3HOW - chains D and G of the 15 polymer chains in the assembly; structure by X-ray diffraction, 3.60 A resolution.

# Chain D
Molecule: DNA-directed RNA polymerase II subunit RPB4
Source organism: Saccharomyces cerevisiae
Notes: EC 2.7.7.6
UniProt: P20433 (RPB4_YEAST); numbering as in UniProt (aligned over 1-221)
Sequence (221 residues; row label = number of the first residue in the row):
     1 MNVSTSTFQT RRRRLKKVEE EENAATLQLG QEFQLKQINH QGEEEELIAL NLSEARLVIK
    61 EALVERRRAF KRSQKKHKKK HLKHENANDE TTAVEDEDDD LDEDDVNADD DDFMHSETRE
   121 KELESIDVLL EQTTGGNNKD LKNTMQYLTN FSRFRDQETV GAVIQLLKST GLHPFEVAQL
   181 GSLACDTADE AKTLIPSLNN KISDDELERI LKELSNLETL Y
Disordered / not traced: 1-2, 77-117
UniProt features mapped onto this chain:
  - modified residue: Met-1 (N-acetylmethionine), Thr-91 (Phosphothreonine), Thr-92 (Phosphothreonine)

# Chain G
Molecule: DNA-directed RNA polymerase II subunit RPB7
Source organism: Saccharomyces cerevisiae
Notes: EC 2.7.7.6
UniProt: P34087 (RPB7_YEAST); residues 1-171 here = UniProt positions 1-171
Sequence (171 residues; each row starts with the number of its first residue):
     1 MFFIKDLSLN ITLHPSFFGP RMKQYLKTKL LEEVEGSCTG KFGYILCVLD YDNIDIQRGR
    61 ILPTDGSAEF NVKYRAVVFK PFKGEVVDGT VVSCSQHGFE VQVGPMKVFV TKHLMPQDLT
   121 FNAGSNPPSY QSSEDVITIK SRIRVKIEGC ISQVSSIHAI GSIKEDYLGA I
UniProt features mapped onto this chain:
  - mutagenesis: Val-108 to His-113 (Lowers nucleic-acid binding of RPB4-RPB7 by 10-fold; no effect on association with Pol II core complex; abolishes transcriptional activity of Pol II), Ile-151 to His-158 (No effect on nucleic-acid binding of RPB4-RPB7 and on association with Pol II core complex; abolishes transcriptional activity of Pol II)

# How chain D and chain G interact
Residue-residue contacts (88; chain D residue first):
  Val-3(D) with Leu-9(G); Glu-33(G)
  Ser-4(D) with Leu-9(G)
  Thr-5(D) with Ser-8(G); Phe-42(G); Tyr-74(G), hydrogen bond
  Ser-6(D) with Leu-7(G); Ser-8(G), hydrogen bond (backbone-backbone); Phe-42(G)
  Thr-7(D) with Lys-5(G); Ser-8(G); Lys-41(G); Phe-42(G)
  Phe-8(D) with Lys-5(G); Asp-6(G)
  Glu-22(D) with Lys-83(G), salt bridge
  Asn-23(D) with Lys-80(G); Phe-82(G); Lys-83(G)
  Ala-24(D) with Lys-83(G)
  Ala-25(D) with Lys-83(G); Gly-84(G)
  Leu-29(D) with Phe-82(G), hydrophobic
  Glu-32(D) with Lys-5(G), salt bridge; Lys-41(G), salt bridge; Phe-42(G)
  Phe-33(D) with Phe-3(G), hydrophobic; Lys-80(G)
  Gln-37(D) with Lys-5(G), hydrogen bond
  Asn-39(D) with Asp-6(G); Arg-75(G)
  His-40(D) with Leu-7(G), hydrogen bond (side chain-backbone); Ser-8(G); Lys-73(G); Tyr-74(G), hydrogen bond (side chain-backbone)
  Glu-45(D) with Asp-6(G); Arg-75(G), salt bridge
  Leu-47(D) with Phe-3(G), hydrophobic
  Ile-48(D) with Phe-3(G); Ile-4(G), hydrogen bond (backbone-backbone)
  Ala-49(D) with Phe-2(G)
  Leu-50(D) with Phe-2(G), hydrogen bond (backbone-backbone); Ile-4(G), hydrophobic
  Leu-52(D) with Phe-2(G), hydrophobic
  Val-58(D) with Leu-49(G), hydrophobic; Val-77(G), hydrophobic
  Arg-66(D) with Leu-31(G); Glu-35(G), salt bridge; Val-48(G), hydrogen bond (side chain-backbone); Tyr-51(G)
  Ala-69(D) with Asp-52(G)
  Phe-70(D) with Tyr-51(G)
  Arg-72(D) with Asp-52(G), salt bridge
  Ser-73(D) with Arg-21(G); Gln-24(G), hydrogen bond
  Asn-138(D) with Glu-35(G); Gly-36(G), hydrogen bond (side chain-backbone)
  Asp-140(D) with Gly-36(G); Tyr-44(G); Leu-46(G)
  Leu-141(D) with Leu-46(G)
  Asn-143(D) with Gln-102(G), hydrogen bond
  Thr-144(D) with Phe-2(G); Leu-46(G); Pro-105(G)
  Tyr-147(D) with Asp-88(G), hydrogen bond (side chain-backbone); Gly-89(G); Gln-102(G); Val-103(G); Gly-104(G)
  Asn-150(D) with Arg-142(G)
  Phe-151(D) with Gly-89(G); Thr-90(G); Arg-142(G)
  Phe-175(D) with Met-1(G); Glu-85(G)
  Ala-178(D) with Met-1(G)
  Gln-179(D) with Met-1(G); Glu-85(G); Val-86(G)
  Leu-183(D) with Val-86(G); Asp-88(G); Arg-144(G)
  Ala-184(D) with Arg-144(G), hydrogen bond (backbone-side chain)
  Asp-189(D) with Tyr-167(G), hydrogen bond
  Glu-190(D) with Tyr-167(G)
  Leu-194(D) with Val-86(G); Arg-144(G)
Also at the interface, not in a pair above, chain D (54 interface residues in all): Gly-30, Ile-38, Ile-59, Ala-62, Leu-63, Glu-65, Gly-135, Leu-148, Thr-187, Thr-193
Also at the interface, not in a pair above, chain G (48 interface residues in all): Asn-10, Cys-47, Asp-50, Asp-166, Leu-168

# Overview
54 residues of chain D face 48 of chain G across their interface; the contacts include 14 hydrogen bonds and 6
salt bridges. Polar contacts include Glu-22(D)/Lys-83(G), Glu-32(D)/Lys-5(G) and Glu-32(D)/Lys-41(G). Curated
annotation (UniProt) lists 14 mutagenesis sites on chain G.
Here chain D is DNA-directed RNA polymerase II subunit RPB4 and chain G is DNA-directed RNA polymerase II
subunit RPB7, both from Saccharomyces cerevisiae. Entry 3HOW (Complete RNA polymerase II elongation complex
III with a T-U mismatch and a frayed RNA 3'-uridine) was determined by X-ray diffraction (same publication as
3HOU, 3HOV, 3HOX, 3HOY and 3HOZ).
